PDB entry 3MGH | X-ray diffraction, 2.40 A resolution | chains A and P of the 4 polymer chains in the assembly

# Chain A
Molecule: DNA polymerase lambda
Source organism: Homo sapiens
Notes: EC 2.7.7.7, 4.2.99.-; fragment: Loop mutant of DNA polymerase lambda; engineered mutation(s): SQEENGQQQ to KGET
Reference sequence: Q9UGP5 (DPOLL_HUMAN); residue numbers follow UniProt; this construct covers 242-462, 472-575
Amino-acid sequence (329 residues; row label = number of the first residue in the row; note: 5 numbers in that range are skipped by the numbering (no residue carries them; nothing is unmodelled there)):
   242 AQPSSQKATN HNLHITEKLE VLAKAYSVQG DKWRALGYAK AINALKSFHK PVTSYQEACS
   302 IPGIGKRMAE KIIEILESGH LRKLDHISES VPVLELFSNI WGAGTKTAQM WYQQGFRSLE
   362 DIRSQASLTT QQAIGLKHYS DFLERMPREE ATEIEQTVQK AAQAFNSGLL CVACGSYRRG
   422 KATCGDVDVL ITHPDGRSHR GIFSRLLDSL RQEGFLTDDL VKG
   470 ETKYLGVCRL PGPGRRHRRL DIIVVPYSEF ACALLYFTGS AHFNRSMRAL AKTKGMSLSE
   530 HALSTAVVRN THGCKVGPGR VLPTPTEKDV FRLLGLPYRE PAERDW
Disordered / not traced: 242-248, 540-542
Metal / ion sites: Na+: Ser339, Ile341, Ala344 (shared with DA5(P) of chain P)
Reported in the primary citation:
  - conformationally variable residues (side-chain flip): Lys472

# Chain P
Molecule: 6-nt DNA strand
Sequence (6 nucleotides; numbered 1 to 6; the number before each row is that of its first residue):
     1 CAGTAC
Metal / ion sites: Na+: DA5 (shared with Ser339(A), Ile341(A), Ala344(A) of chain A)

# Chain A / chain P interface
Residue-residue contacts (18; chain A residue first):
  Ile341(A) - DA5(P)  phosphate contact
  Trp342(A) - DA5(P)  hydrogen bond to the phosphate
  Trp342(A) - DC6(P)  hydrogen bond to the phosphate
  Gly343(A) - DT4(P)  sugar contact
  Gly343(A) - DA5(P)  hydrogen bond to the phosphate
  Ala344(A) - DT4(P)  phosphate contact
  Ala344(A) - DA5(P)  hydrogen bond to the phosphate
  Gly345(A) - DT4(P)  hydrogen bond to the phosphate
  Gly345(A) - DA5(P)  phosphate contact
  Thr346(A) - DT4(P)  hydrogen bond to the phosphate
  Lys347(A) - DG3(P)  phosphate contact
  Lys347(A) - DT4(P)  hydrogen bond to the phosphate
  Thr348(A) - DT4(P)  hydrogen bond to the phosphate
  Lys472(A) - DC6(P)  phosphate contact
  Arg488(A) - DC6(P)  salt bridge to the phosphate
  Asp490(A) - DC6(P)  sugar contact
  Tyr505(A) - DC6(P)  hydrogen bond to the base
  Phe506(A) - DC6(P)  phosphate contact
Also at the interface, not in a pair above, chain A (14 interface residues in all): Leu474

# Summary
14 residues of chain A face 4 of chain P across their interface; the contacts include 9 hydrogen bonds and 1
salt bridge. Among the polar pairs are Tyr505(A)-DC6(P), Trp342(A)-DA5(P) and Trp342(A)-DC6(P). Ser339(A),
Ile341(A), Ala344(A) and DA5(P) coordinate Na+. The paper reports conformational variability at Lys472(A).
Chain A is DNA polymerase lambda (Homo sapiens) and chain P is a 6-nt DNA strand; the structure, Binary
complex of a DNA polymerase lambda loop mutant, was determined by X-ray diffraction, deposited together with
3MGI.
